PDB entry 8HAN | electron microscopy, 4.20 A resolution (low resolution: residue-level contacts below are approximate; hydrogen-bond / salt-bridge calls are withheld) | chains A and B of the 11 polymer chains in the assembly

# Chain A
Name: Histone H3.1
Organism: Homo sapiens
UniProtKB: P68431 (H31_HUMAN); residues 1-135 here correspond to UniProt positions 2-136 (UniProt number = residue number + 1)
Chain sequence (135 residues; row label = number of the first residue in the row):
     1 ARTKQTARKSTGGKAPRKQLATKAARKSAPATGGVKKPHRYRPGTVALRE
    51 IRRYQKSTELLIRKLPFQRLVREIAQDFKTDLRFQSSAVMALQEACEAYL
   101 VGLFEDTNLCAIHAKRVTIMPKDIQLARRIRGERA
Not modelled in the structure: 1-35, 135
UniProt features mapped onto this chain:
  - modified residue: R2 (Asymmetric dimethylarginine), T3 (Phosphothreonine), K4 (Allysine), Q5 (5-glutamyl dopamine), T6 (Phosphothreonine), R8 (Citrulline), K9 (N6,N6,N6-trimethyllysine), S10 (ADP-ribosylserine), T11 (Phosphothreonine), K14 (N6-(2-hydroxyisobutyryl)lysine), R17 (Asymmetric dimethylarginine), K18 (N6-(2-hydroxyisobutyryl)lysine), K23 (N6-(2-hydroxyisobutyryl)lysine), R26 (Citrulline), K27 (N6,N6,N6-trimethyllysine), S28 (ADP-ribosylserine), K36 (N6,N6,N6-trimethyllysine), K37 (N6-methyllysine), Y41 (Phosphotyrosine), K56 (N6,N6,N6-trimethyllysine) and 8 more in UniProt
  - lipidation: K18 (N6-decanoyllysine)

# Chain B
Name: Histone H4
Organism: Homo sapiens
Chain sequence (102 residues; numbered 1 to 102; the number before each row is that of its first residue):
     1 SGRGKGGKGLGKGGAKRHRKVLRDNIQGITKPAIRRLARRGGVKRISGLI
    51 YEETRGVLKVFLENVIRDAVTYTEHAKRKTVTAMDVVYALKRQGRTLYGF
   101 GG
Not modelled in the structure: 1-10, 17-20
Modified residues: K12 (N(6)-acetyllysine; ALY); K16 (N(6)-acetyllysine; ALY)

# Chain A / chain B interface
Residue-residue contacts (96):
  G44(A) with K44(B)
  A47(A) with R39(B); K44(B)
  E50(A) with R39(B)
  I51(A) with R39(B); G42(B); V43(B)
  Y54(A) with R36(B); R39(B); R40(B)
  Q55(A) with R40(B)
  S57(A) with R40(B)
  T58(A) with R40(B)
  E59(A) with R40(B)
  L61(A) with R36(B); L37(B); R40(B)
  I62(A) with L37(B)
  P66(A) with G28(B)
  R69(A) with D24(B)
  L70(A) with N25(B); I29(B)
  V71(A) with L62(B); I66(B)
  E73(A) with V21(B); L22(B); R23(B); N25(B)
  I74(A) with L62(B); I66(B)
  Q76(A) with L22(B)
  F78(A) with E63(B); I66(B); R67(B); V70(B)
  K79(A) with E74(B)
  D81(A) with K79(B)
  L82(A) with V70(B); R78(B); K79(B)
  R83(A) with K79(B); T80(B); V81(B)
  F84(A) with V81(B)
  Q85(A) with T80(B); V81(B); T82(B); A83(B)
  S87(A) with A83(B); F100(B)
  A88(A) with V81(B); T82(B); A83(B); V86(B)
  M90(A) with F100(B)
  A91(A) with V86(B); L97(B); F100(B)
  L92(A) with L62(B); V86(B)
  A95(A) with L90(B); L97(B)
  C96(A) with L58(B); F61(B); L62(B)
  E97(A) with L37(B); R40(B)
  Y99(A) with V57(B); F61(B); R95(B)
  L100(A) with L37(B)
  V101(A) with L37(B); R40(B)
  L103(A) with V57(B)
  F104(A) with I34(B); L37(B); A38(B); V43(B); T54(B)
  E105(A) with G41(B)
  N108(A) with G42(B); V43(B)
  V117(A) with R45(B)
  T118(A) with R45(B); S47(B)
  I119(A) with V43(B); R45(B); I46(B); S47(B); I50(B)
  M120(A) with I50(B)
  P121(A) with L49(B); I50(B); E53(B)
  R128(A) with V57(B); V60(B)
Interface residues without a listed pair, chain A (54 interface residues in all): L48, R63, F67, A75, D77, E94, A98, I124
Interface residues without a listed pair, chain B (50 interface residues in all): I26, A33, K59, V65, T73

# In short
Chain A and chain B form an interface of 54 and 50 residues respectively.
Chain A is Histone H3.1 and chain B is Histone H4, both from Homo sapiens; the structure, Cryo-EM structure of
the CBP catalytic core bound to the H4K12acK16ac nucleosome, class 3, was determined by electron microscopy,
deposited together with 8HAG, 8HAH, 8HAI, 8HAJ, 8HAK, 8HAL and 8HAM.
